PDB entry 8YW1 | electron microscopy, 3.44 A resolution | chains A and H of the 33 polymer chains in the assembly

Chain A (and H):
Molecule: Spike glycoprotein E1
Organism: Semliki Forest virus 4
Notes: chain H of this document is another copy of the same molecule, construct and numbering; everything in this record applies to it too
Reference sequence: A0A0E3T652 (A0A0E3T652_SFV); residues 1-438 here correspond to UniProt positions 816-1253 (UniProt number = residue number + 815)
Sequence (438 residues; each row starts with the number of its first residue):
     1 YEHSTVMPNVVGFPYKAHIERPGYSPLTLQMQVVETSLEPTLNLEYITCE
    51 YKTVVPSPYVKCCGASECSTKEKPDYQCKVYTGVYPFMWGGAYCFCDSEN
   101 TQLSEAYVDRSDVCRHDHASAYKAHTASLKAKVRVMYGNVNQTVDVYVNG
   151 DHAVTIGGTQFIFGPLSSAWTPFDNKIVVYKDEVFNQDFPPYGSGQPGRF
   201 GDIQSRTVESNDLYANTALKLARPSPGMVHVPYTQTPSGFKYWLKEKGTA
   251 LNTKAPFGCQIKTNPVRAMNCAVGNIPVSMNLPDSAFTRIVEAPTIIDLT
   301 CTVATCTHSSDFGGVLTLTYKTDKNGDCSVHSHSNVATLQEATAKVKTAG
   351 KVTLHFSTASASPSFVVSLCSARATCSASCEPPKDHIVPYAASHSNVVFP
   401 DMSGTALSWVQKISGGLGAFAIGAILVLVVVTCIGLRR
Disulfides: Cys49-Cys114, Cys62-Cys94, Cys63-Cys96, Cys259-Cys271, Cys301-Cys376, Cys306-Cys380, Cys328-Cys370
Covalent attachments: N-acetylglucosamine (NAG) linked to Asn141

Interface between chain A and chain H:
Residue-residue contacts (18; chain A residue first):
  Thr41(A) - Thr41(H)
  Lys123(A) - Asp151(H)  salt bridge
  His125(A) - Thr126(H)
  Thr126(A) - His125(H)
  Asp151(A) - Glu45(H)
  Asp151(A) - Lys123(H)  salt bridge
  Asp151(A) - Lys176(H)  salt bridge
  Asp151(A) - Pro191(H)
  His152(A) - Tyr192(H)
  His152(A) - Arg206(H)
  Ala153(A) - Tyr192(H)  hydrogen bond (backbone-backbone)
  Ala153(A) - Gly193(H)
  Pro191(A) - Asp151(H)
  Tyr192(A) - His152(H)
  Tyr192(A) - Ala153(H)  hydrogen bond (backbone-backbone)
  Gly193(A) - Ala153(H)
  Ser194(A) - Gln160(H)
  Arg206(A) - His152(H)
Also at the interface, not in a pair above, chain A (17 interface residues in all): Asn43, Glu45, Tyr147, Gln160, Lys176
Also at the interface, not in a pair above, chain H (17 interface residues in all): Asn43, Tyr147, Ser194

Overview:
The chain A/chain H interface involves 17 residues from each chain; the contacts include 2 hydrogen bonds and
3 salt bridges. Polar contacts include Lys123(A)-Asp151(H), Asp151(A)-Lys176(H) and Ala153(A)-Tyr192(H).
Covalently linked N-acetylglucosamine: at Asn141(A).
Both chains are Spike glycoprotein E1 (Semliki Forest virus 4). Entry 8YW1 (Semliki Forest virus viron in
complex with VLDLR) was determined by electron microscopy (same publication as 8YVY, 8YVZ and 8YW2).
